PDB entry 8RT7 | electron microscopy, 2.93 A resolution | chains Z and c of the 46 polymer chains in the assembly

# Chain Z (and c)
Protein: TrwF protein
Source organism: Escherichia coli
Notes: chain c of this document is another copy of the same molecule, construct and numbering; everything in this record applies to it too
UniProt: A8R757 (A8R757_SALDU); residues 1-266 here = UniProt positions 1-266
Chain sequence (266 residues; numbered 1 to 266; the number before each row is that of its first residue):
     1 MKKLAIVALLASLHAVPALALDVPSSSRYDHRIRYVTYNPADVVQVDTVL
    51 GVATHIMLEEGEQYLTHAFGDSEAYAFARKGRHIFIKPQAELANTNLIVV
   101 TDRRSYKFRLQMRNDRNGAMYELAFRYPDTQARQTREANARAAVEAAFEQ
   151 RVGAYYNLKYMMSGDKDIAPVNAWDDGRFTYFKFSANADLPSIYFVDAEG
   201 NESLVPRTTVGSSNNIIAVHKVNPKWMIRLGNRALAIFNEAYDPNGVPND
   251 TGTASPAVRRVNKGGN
Disordered / not traced: 1-20

# Chain Z / chain c interface
Residue-residue contacts - 63 pairs, chain Z then chain c:
  S27(Z) - A41(c)  hydrogen bond (side chain-backbone)
  Y29(Z) - N39(c)
  Y29(Z) - A41(c)
  Y29(Z) - D42(c)
  D30(Z) - L21(c)
  D30(Z) - A41(c)
  D30(Z) - D42(c)
  D30(Z) - V43(c)
  R32(Z) - L21(c)
  R32(Z) - R109(c)
  I33(Z) - A41(c)
  I33(Z) - D42(c)
  I33(Z) - V43(c)  hydrophobic
  I33(Z) - K107(c)
  Y35(Z) - A41(c)
  G51(Z) - G70(c)
  G51(Z) - T95(c)
  G51(Z) - N96(c)
  V52(Z) - N96(c)
  A53(Z) - F69(c)
  A53(Z) - N96(c)  hydrogen bond (backbone-side chain)
  A53(Z) - I98(c)
  H55(Z) - I98(c)
  H55(Z) - V100(c)
  H55(Z) - S105(c)
  K80(Z) - L65(c)
  K80(Z) - T66(c)
  H83(Z) - V100(c)
  F85(Z) - A68(c)  hydrophobic
  F85(Z) - I98(c)  hydrophobic
  F85(Z) - V100(c)  hydrophobic
  K87(Z) - G70(c)
  R116(Z) - N94(c)  hydrogen bond (side chain-backbone)
  Y121(Z) - V43(c)  hydrophobic
  Y121(Z) - N96(c)
  Y121(Z) - I98(c)
  Y121(Z) - F108(c)
  Y121(Z) - R109(c)
  E122(Z) - S105(c)
  E122(Z) - K107(c)  salt bridge
  D167(Z) - A198(c)
  S185(Z) - P244(c)  hydrogen bond (side chain-backbone)
  S185(Z) - N245(c)
  A186(Z) - N245(c)  hydrogen bond (backbone-backbone)
  A186(Z) - G246(c)
  A186(Z) - V247(c)
  A186(Z) - P248(c)  hydrophobic
  N187(Z) - G177(c)
  N187(Z) - K221(c)  hydrogen bond (backbone-side chain)
  N187(Z) - Y242(c)
  N187(Z) - D243(c)  hydrogen bond (side chain-backbone)
  N187(Z) - P244(c)
  N187(Z) - N245(c)
  N187(Z) - G246(c)
  A188(Z) - K221(c)
  D189(Z) - K221(c)  salt bridge
  S212(Z) - D250(c)  hydrogen bond
  S213(Z) - P248(c)
  S213(Z) - N249(c)
  S213(Z) - D250(c)
  N232(Z) - E199(c)  hydrogen bond
  R233(Z) - A198(c)
  R233(Z) - E199(c)  salt bridge
Other interface residues (no listed pair), chain Z (29 interface residues in all): M57, V171
Other interface residues (no listed pair), chain c (35 interface residues in all): P40, F195, V222

# Summary
The interface between chain Z and chain c involves 29 residues on one side and 35 on the other; the contacts
include 9 hydrogen bonds and 3 salt bridges. Polar contacts include E122(Z)-K107(c), D189(Z)-K221(c) and
R233(Z)-E199(c).
Both chains are TrwF protein (Escherichia coli). Entry 8RT7 (Conformation-B of the full-length outer membrane
core complex (TrwH/VirB7, TrwF/VirB9, TrwE/VirB10CTD) from the fully-assembled R388 type ...) was determined
by electron microscopy together with 8RT4, 8RT5, 8RT6, 8RT8, 8RT9, 8RTA, 8RTB and 8RTD from the same study.
